PDB entry 3X1T | X-ray diffraction, 2.81 A resolution | chains I and E of the 10 polymer chains in the assembly

Chain I:
Molecule: 146-nt DNA strand
Sequence (146 nucleotides; row label = number of the first residue in the row):
     1 ATCAATATCC ACCTGCAGAT TCTACCAAAA GTGTATTTGG AAACTGCTCC ATCAAAAGGC
    61 ATGTTCAGCT GAATTCAGCT GAACATGCCT TTTGATGGAG CAGTTTCCAA ATACACTTTT
   121 GGTAGAATCT GCAGGTGGAT ATTGAT
Metal / ion sites: Mn2+ site 1 near DG78 (its only coordinating residue here); Mn2+ site 2 near DG100 (its only coordinating residue here); Mn2+ site 3: DG121, DG122; Mn2+ site 4 near DA133 (its only coordinating residue here)

Chain E:
Protein: Histone H3.1
Organism: Homo sapiens
UniProt: P68431 (H31_HUMAN); residues 1-135 here correspond to UniProt positions 2-136 (UniProt number = residue number + 1)
Sequence (135 residues; numbered 1 to 135; the number before each row is that of its first residue):
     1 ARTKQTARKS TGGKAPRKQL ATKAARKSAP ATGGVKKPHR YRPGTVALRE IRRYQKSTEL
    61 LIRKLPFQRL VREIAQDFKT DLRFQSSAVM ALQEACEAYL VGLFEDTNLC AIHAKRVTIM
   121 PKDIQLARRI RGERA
Not modelled in the structure: 1-37
Swiss-Prot annotation at these positions:
  - modified residue: Arg2 (Asymmetric dimethylarginine), Thr3 (Phosphothreonine), Lys4 (Allysine), Gln5 (5-glutamyl dopamine), Thr6 (Phosphothreonine), Arg8 (Citrulline), Lys9 (N6,N6,N6-trimethyllysine), Ser10 (ADP-ribosylserine), Thr11 (Phosphothreonine), Lys14 (N6-(2-hydroxyisobutyryl)lysine), Arg17 (Asymmetric dimethylarginine), Lys18 (N6-(2-hydroxyisobutyryl)lysine), Lys23 (N6-(2-hydroxyisobutyryl)lysine), Arg26 (Citrulline), Lys27 (N6,N6,N6-trimethyllysine), Ser28 (ADP-ribosylserine), Lys36 (N6,N6,N6-trimethyllysine), Lys37 (N6-methyllysine), Tyr41 (Phosphotyrosine), Lys56 (N6,N6,N6-trimethyllysine) and 8 more in UniProt
  - lipidation: Lys18 (N6-decanoyllysine)

Chain I / chain E interface:
Contacting residue pairs (30; chain I residue first):
  DA5(I) - His39(E)  phosphate contact
  DT6(I) - His39(E)  phosphate contact
  DT6(I) - Tyr41(E)  sugar contact
  DA7(I) - Tyr41(E)  sugar contact
  DA7(I) - Arg49(E)  hydrogen bond to the phosphate
  DT8(I) - Arg49(E)  salt bridge to the phosphate
  DC9(I) - Lys56(E)  salt bridge to the phosphate
  DG71(I) - Lys115(E)  salt bridge to the phosphate
  DG81(I) - Pro43(E)  phosphate contact
  DG81(I) - Gly44(E)  hydrogen bond to the phosphate
  DA82(I) - Arg40(E)  hydrogen bond to the base
  DA82(I) - Tyr41(E)  sugar contact
  DA82(I) - Arg42(E)  sugar contact
  DA82(I) - Pro43(E)  sugar contact
  DA82(I) - Gly44(E)  hydrogen bond to the phosphate
  DA82(I) - Thr45(E)  hydrogen bond to the phosphate
  DA82(I) - Val46(E)  hydrogen bond to the phosphate
  DA82(I) - Ala47(E)  hydrogen bond to the phosphate
  DA83(I) - Arg40(E)  hydrogen bond to the sugar
  DA83(I) - Tyr41(E)  hydrogen bond to the phosphate
  DA83(I) - Val46(E)  phosphate contact
  DT90(I) - Arg63(E)  phosphate contact
  DT90(I) - Leu65(E)  phosphate contact
  DT90(I) - Pro66(E)  phosphate contact
  DT90(I) - Arg69(E)  salt bridge to the phosphate
  DT91(I) - Arg63(E)  phosphate contact
  DT91(I) - Lys64(E)  hydrogen bond to the phosphate
  DT91(I) - Leu65(E)  hydrogen bond to the phosphate
  DA99(I) - Arg83(E)  sugar contact
  DG100(I) - Arg83(E)  salt bridge to the phosphate
Other interface residues (no listed pair), chain I (14 interface residues in all): DA102
Other interface residues (no listed pair), chain E (19 interface residues in all): Gln85

Summary:
14 residues of chain I and 19 residues of chain E are in contact; the contacts include 11 hydrogen bonds and 5
salt bridges. Polar contacts include DA82(I)-Arg40(E), DA83(I)-Arg40(E) and DA7(I)-Arg49(E). The Mn2+ site 3
is built by DG121(I) and DG122(I).
Here chain I is a 146-nt DNA strand and chain E is Histone H3.1 (Homo sapiens). Entry 3X1T (Crystal structure
of nucleosome core particle consisting of mouse testis specific histone variants H2aa and H2ba) was determined
by X-ray diffraction (same publication as 3X1S, 3X1U and 3X1V).
